Entry 7MRK (X-ray diffraction, 2.05 A resolution); this record covers chains A and B.

[Chain A]
Name: Amyloid-beta A4 protein
Source organism: Gallus gallus
Notes: fragment: E1 domain
UniProtKB: Q9DGJ7 (Q9DGJ7_CHICK); residues 19-198 here = UniProt positions 19-198
Sequence (184 residues; each row starts with the number of its first residue):
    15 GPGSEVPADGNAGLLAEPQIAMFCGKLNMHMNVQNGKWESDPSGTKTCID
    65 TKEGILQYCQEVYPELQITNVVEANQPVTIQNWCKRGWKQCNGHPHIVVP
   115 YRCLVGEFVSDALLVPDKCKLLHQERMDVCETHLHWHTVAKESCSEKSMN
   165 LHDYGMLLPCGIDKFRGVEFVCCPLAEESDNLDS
Disordered / not traced: 15-29, 106-108, 190-198
Cystine bridges: Cys38-Cys62, Cys73-Cys117, Cys98-Cys105, Cys133-Cys187, Cys144-Cys174, Cys158-Cys186
Sequence notes: expression tag (15-18)
Reported in the primary citation:
  - specificity-determining residues: Ala126 (by similarity / conservation)

[Chain B]
Name: Contactin-4
Source organism: Gallus gallus
Notes: fragment: domains FN1-FN3
UniProtKB: F1P3U6 (F1P3U6_CHICK); residues 597-900 here correspond to UniProt positions 598-901 (UniProt number = residue number + 1)
Sequence (309 residues; each row starts with the number of its first residue):
   592 GSTGSPPGPPEDVTIDEITDTTAQLSWRPGADNHSPITMYVVQARTPFSV
   642 GWQAVSTVPEVIDGKTFTATVVGLNPWVEYEFRVVAANLIGIGEPSRPSE
   692 NRRTEEALPEVTPANVSGGGGSKSELVITWETVPEELQNGGGFGYVVAFR
   742 PFGTISWMQTVVASPDASRYVFRNESLPPFSPYEVKVGVYNNKGEGSFSP
   792 VTVVYSAEEEPTRAPITVLARSLSATDIEISWAPPRENQHKGRIQGYEVR
   842 CWRHDEKEENARKIRTVGNQTSAKVTNLQGNALYHLAVKAYNTAGTGPSS
   892 AMVNVTTKK
Disordered / not traced: 592-594, 799-900
Sequence notes: expression tag (592-596)
Reported in the primary citation:
  - mutagenesis - T751A/V752A/Y781A/E786A: abolished binding to APLP2

[Chain A / chain B interface]
Residue-residue contacts - 32 pairs, chain A then chain B:
  Val47(A) - Glu766(B)
  Val123(A) - Tyr761(B)  hydrophobic
  Ser124(A) - Thr751(B)  hydrogen bond
  Ser124(A) - Val752(B)  hydrogen bond (side chain-backbone)
  Ser124(A) - Tyr761(B)  hydrogen bond (backbone-side chain)
  Asp125(A) - Gln750(B)
  Asp125(A) - Thr751(B)  hydrogen bond (backbone-side chain)
  Ala126(A) - Phe740(B)  hydrophobic
  Ala126(A) - Met749(B)  hydrophobic
  Ala126(A) - Gln750(B)
  Ala126(A) - Thr751(B)
  Ala126(A) - Tyr761(B)
  Ala126(A) - Phe763(B)  hydrophobic
  Leu127(A) - Trp748(B)
  Leu127(A) - Met749(B)
  Leu127(A) - Gln750(B)  hydrogen bond (backbone-backbone)
  Leu128(A) - Ser747(B)
  Leu128(A) - Trp748(B)
  Leu128(A) - Met749(B)  hydrophobic
  Val129(A) - Ser747(B)
  Val129(A) - Trp748(B)  hydrogen bond (backbone-backbone)
  Val129(A) - Gln750(B)
  Pro130(A) - Ser747(B)
  Leu135(A) - Val737(B)  hydrophobic
  Leu135(A) - Gln750(B)
  His137(A) - Val752(B)
  His137(A) - Tyr781(B)
  Glu139(A) - Tyr781(B)
  Leu171(A) - Val752(B)
  Leu172(A) - Ala754(B)  hydrophobic
  Glu183(A) - Thr751(B)
  Glu183(A) - Val752(B)  hydrogen bond (side chain-backbone)
Interface residues without a listed pair, chain A (18 interface residues in all): Ala30, Glu31, Asp131
Interface residues without a listed pair, chain B (16 interface residues in all): Ile746, Val762, Arg764
From the paper, about this interface:
  - residue pairs: Ser124(A)-Thr751(B) (hydrogen bond), Ser124(A)-Tyr761(B) (hydrogen bond), Ala126(A)-Met749(B) (hydrophobic contact), Ala126(A)-Tyr761(B) (hydrophobic contact), Ala126(A)-Phe763(B) (hydrophobic contact), Leu127(A)-Trp748(B) (backbone contact), His137(A)-Val752(B), His137(A)-Tyr781(B), Glu183(A)-Val752(B) (hydrogen bond)
  - interface residues, chain A: Leu127(A)
  - interface residues, chain B: Trp748(B)

[Overview]
The interface between chain A and chain B involves 18 residues on one side and 16 on the other; the contacts
include 7 hydrogen bonds. Among the polar pairs are Ser124(A)-Thr751(B), Ser124(A)-Val752(B) and
Ser124(A)-Tyr761(B). The paper describes hydrogen bonds between Ser124(A) and Thr751(B), Ser124(A) and
Tyr761(B) and Glu183(A) and Val752(B); hydrophobic contacts between Ala126(A) and Met749(B), Ala126(A) and
Tyr761(B) and Ala126(A) and Phe763(B); a backbone contact between Leu127(A) and Trp748(B). From the paper:
T751A/V752A/Y781A/E786A of chain B abolish binding to APLP2; interface residues Leu127(A) and Trp748(B).
Here chain A is Amyloid-beta A4 protein and chain B is Contactin-4, both from Gallus gallus. Entry 7MRK
(Chicken CNTN4 APP complex) was determined by X-ray diffraction together with 7MRN and 7MRS from the same
study.
